Entry 2ESM (X-ray diffraction, 3.20 A resolution); this record covers chains A and B.

== Chain A (and B) ==
Name: Rho-associated protein kinase 1
Organism: Homo sapiens
Notes: EC 2.7.1.37; fragment: N-terminal kinase domain, residue 6-415; chain B of this document is another copy of the same molecule, construct and numbering; everything in this record applies to it too
UniProt: Q13464 (ROCK1_HUMAN); residue numbers follow UniProt; this construct covers 6-415
Chain sequence (415 residues; numbered 1 to 415; the number before each row is that of its first residue):
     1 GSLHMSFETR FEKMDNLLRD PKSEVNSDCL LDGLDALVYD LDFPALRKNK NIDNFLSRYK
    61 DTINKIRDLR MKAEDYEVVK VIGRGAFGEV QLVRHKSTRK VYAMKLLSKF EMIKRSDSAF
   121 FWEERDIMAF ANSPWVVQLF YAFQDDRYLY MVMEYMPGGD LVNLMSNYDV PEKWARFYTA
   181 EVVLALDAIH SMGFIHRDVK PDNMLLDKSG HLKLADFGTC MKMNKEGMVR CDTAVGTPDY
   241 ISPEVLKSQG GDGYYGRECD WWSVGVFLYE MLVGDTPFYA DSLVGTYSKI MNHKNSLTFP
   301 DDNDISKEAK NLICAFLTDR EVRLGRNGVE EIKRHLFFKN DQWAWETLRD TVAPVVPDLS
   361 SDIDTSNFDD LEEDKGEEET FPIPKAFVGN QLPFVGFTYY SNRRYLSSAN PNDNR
Not modelled in the structure: 1-5, 406-415 (chain B: 1-4, 403-415)
Sequence notes: cloning artifact (1-5)
Curated features (UniProtKB/Swiss-Prot):
  - active site: Asp-198 (Proton acceptor)
  - binding site (ATP): Ile-82 to Val-90, Lys-105

== How chain A and chain B interact ==
Pairs across the interface - 84 pairs, chain A then chain B:
  Phe-7(A) with Met-71(B), hydrophobic; His-95(B); Ser-97(B); Thr-98(B)
  Arg-10(A) with Asp-68(B); Leu-69(B), hydrogen bond (side chain-backbone); Arg-70(B), hydrogen bond (side chain-backbone); Lys-72(B); Asp-75(B), salt bridge
  Met-14(A) with Leu-31(B), hydrophobic; Ile-66(B); Leu-69(B), hydrophobic; Arg-70(B)
  Leu-17(A) with Ile-66(B), hydrophobic
  Glu-24(A) with Arg-58(B); Tyr-59(B), hydrogen bond (backbone-side chain); Thr-62(B), hydrogen bond
  Val-25(A) with Leu-34(B), hydrophobic; Tyr-59(B), hydrophobic; Thr-62(B); Ile-66(B), hydrophobic
  Ser-27(A) with Leu-18(B)
  Leu-30(A) with Ser-27(B); Leu-30(B), hydrophobic
  Leu-31(A) with Met-14(B), hydrophobic; Leu-18(B), hydrophobic; Leu-30(B)
  Leu-34(A) with Leu-30(B), hydrophobic
  Leu-37(A) with Leu-37(B), hydrophobic; Leu-392(B), hydrophobic
  Leu-41(A) with Phe-387(B), hydrophobic
  Asn-49(A) with Phe-387(B), hydrogen bond (side chain-backbone); Val-388(B), hydrogen bond (side chain-backbone)
  Asn-51(A) with Val-388(B), hydrogen bond (side chain-backbone); Gly-389(B), hydrogen bond (side chain-backbone); Asn-390(B), hydrogen bond
  Ile-52(A) with Phe-387(B), hydrophobic; Leu-392(B)
  Phe-55(A) with Leu-392(B); Val-395(B), hydrophobic
  Arg-58(A) with Glu-24(B); Trp-122(B); Leu-392(B), hydrogen bond (side chain-backbone); Pro-393(B); Val-395(B), hydrogen bond (side chain-backbone)
  Tyr-59(A) with Glu-24(B), hydrogen bond (side chain-backbone); Val-395(B), hydrogen bond (side chain-backbone); Gly-396(B)
  Thr-62(A) with Glu-24(B), hydrogen bond; Val-25(B)
  Ile-66(A) with Met-14(B); Leu-17(B), hydrophobic; Val-25(B), hydrophobic
  Asp-68(A) with Arg-10(B), hydrogen bond (backbone-side chain)
  Leu-69(A) with Arg-10(B), hydrogen bond (backbone-side chain); Lys-13(B); Met-14(B), hydrophobic; Leu-17(B), hydrophobic
  Arg-70(A) with Arg-10(B), hydrogen bond (backbone-side chain); Met-14(B)
  Met-71(A) with Phe-7(B), hydrophobic
  Lys-72(A) with Arg-10(B)
  Asp-75(A) with Arg-10(B), salt bridge
  His-95(A) with Phe-7(B)
  Ser-97(A) with Phe-7(B)
  Thr-98(A) with Phe-7(B)
  Tyr-141(A) with Phe-7(B)
  Phe-387(A) with Leu-41(B), hydrophobic; Phe-387(B), hydrophobic
  Val-388(A) with Asn-49(B), hydrogen bond (backbone-side chain); Asn-51(B)
  Gly-389(A) with Asn-51(B)
  Asn-390(A) with Asn-51(B), hydrogen bond
  Leu-392(A) with Leu-37(B), hydrophobic; Leu-41(B), hydrophobic; Asn-51(B); Phe-55(B), hydrophobic; Arg-58(B), hydrogen bond (backbone-side chain)
  Pro-393(A) with Asn-51(B); Arg-58(B), hydrogen bond (backbone-side chain)
  Val-395(A) with Arg-58(B), hydrogen bond (backbone-side chain); Tyr-59(B)
  Tyr-400(A) with Phe-7(B), hydrophobic; Phe-11(B)
Other interface residues (no listed pair), chain A (48 interface residues in all): Phe-11, Lys-13, Leu-18, Cys-29, Ile-113, Trp-122, Phe-394, Ser-401, Arg-403, Tyr-405
Other interface residues (no listed pair), chain B (49 interface residues in all): Ser-6, Asp-15, Cys-29, Ile-52, Lys-65, Ile-113, Tyr-141, Phe-394, Asn-402

== In short ==
48 residues of chain A face 49 of chain B across their interface, with 22 hydrogen bonds and 2 salt bridges.
Among the polar pairs are Arg-10(A)/Asp-75(B), Arg-10(A)/Leu-69(B) and Arg-10(A)/Arg-70(B). UniProt lists
active-site residue Asp-198(A) and 10 ATP-binding residues on chain A.
Chain A and chain B are both Rho-associated protein kinase 1 (Homo sapiens); the structure, Crystal Structure
of ROCK 1 bound to fasudil, was determined by X-ray diffraction (same publication as 3D9V and 2ETR).
